Entry 6MWR (X-ray diffraction, 3.30 A resolution); this record covers chains C and D of the 4 polymer chains in the assembly.

[Chain C]
Molecule: G7 Gamma chain T cell receptor
Source organism: Homo sapiens
Sequence (244 residues; numbered 1 to 244; the number before each row is that of its first residue):
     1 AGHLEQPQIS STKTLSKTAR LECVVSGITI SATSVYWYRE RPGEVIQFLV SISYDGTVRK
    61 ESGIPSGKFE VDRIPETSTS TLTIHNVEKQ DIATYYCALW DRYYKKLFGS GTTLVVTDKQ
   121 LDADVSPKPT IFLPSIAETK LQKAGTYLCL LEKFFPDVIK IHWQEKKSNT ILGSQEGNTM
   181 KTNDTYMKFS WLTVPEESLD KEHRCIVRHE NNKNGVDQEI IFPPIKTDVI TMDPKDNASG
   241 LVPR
Unresolved in the structure: 1-2, 225-244
Disulfides: Cys23-Cys97
Small-molecule neighbours: N-acetylglucosamine (NAG; 2-acetamido-2-deoxy-beta-D-glucopyranose): Pro129, Thr130, Ile131, Phe132, Leu133

[Chain D]
Molecule: Delta chain of T cell receptor
Source organism: Homo sapiens
Sequence (236 residues; each row starts with the number of its first residue):
     4 AQKVTQAQSS VSMPVRKAVT LNCLYETSWW SYYIFWYKQL PSKEMIFLIR QGSDEQNAKS
    64 GRYSVNFKKA AKSVALTISA LQLEDSAKYF CALGVRAFLR DWGIRVLIFG KGTRVTVEPR
   124 SQPHTKPSVF VMKNGTNVAC LVKEFYPKDI RINLVSSKKI TEFDPAIVIS PSGKYNAVKL
   184 GKYEDSNSVT CSVQHDNKTV HSTDFEVKTD STDHVKPKET ENTKQPSKSA SGLVPR
Unresolved in the structure: 4, 210-239
Disulfides: Cys26-Cys94
Covalently attached groups: N-acetylglucosamine (NAG) linked to Asn137

[How chain C and chain D interact]
Contacting residue pairs (70):
  Ile9(C) with Lys46(D)
  Ser34(C) with Asp104(D), hydrogen bond (side chain-backbone); Trp105(D); Gly106(D)
  Tyr36(C) with Asp104(D); Trp105(D), hydrogen bond (side chain-backbone); Gly106(D); Ile107(D), hydrogen bond (side chain-backbone); Arg108(D)
  Tyr38(C) with Val109(D); Leu110(D), hydrogen bond (side chain-backbone)
  Glu44(C) with Lys114(D)
  Val45(C) with Phe112(D); Gly113(D)
  Ile46(C) with Phe93(D), hydrophobic; Phe112(D)
  Phe48(C) with Val109(D), hydrophobic
  Ser51(C) with Gly106(D)
  Ser53(C) with Trp105(D)
  Tyr54(C) with Arg103(D); Trp105(D), hydrophobic
  Arg59(C) with Trp105(D); Gly106(D)
  Glu61(C) with Val109(D)
  Tyr96(C) with Gln42(D), hydrogen bond; Lys46(D), hydrogen bond (side chain-backbone); Met48(D), hydrophobic
  Trp100(C) with Phe38(D), hydrophobic; Asp104(D); Arg108(D), hydrogen bond (side chain-backbone); Leu110(D), hydrophobic
  Tyr104(C) with Phe38(D); Phe50(D), hydrophobic; Arg53(D)
  Lys105(C) with Phe38(D); Phe50(D)
  Lys106(C) with Tyr40(D), hydrogen bond (backbone-side chain); Arg108(D), hydrogen bond (side chain-backbone); Leu110(D)
  Phe108(C) with Tyr40(D); Met48(D), hydrophobic; Phe112(D), hydrophobic
  Ser110(C) with Lys46(D)
  Gly111(C) with Lys46(D)
  Thr130(C) with Asn137(D)
  Ile131(C) with Asn137(D), hydrogen bond (backbone-side chain)
  Phe132(C) with Lys136(D); Asn137(D); Asn140(D)
  Leu133(C) with Met135(D)
  Ser135(C) with Val134(D), hydrogen bond (side chain-backbone)
  Ile136(C) with Glu209(D)
  Ala137(C) with Glu209(D)
  Leu148(C) with Val181(D), hydrophobic
  Val158(C) with Lys46(D)
  Gln175(C) with Val171(D); Ile172(D), hydrogen bond (side chain-backbone); Ser173(D); Asn179(D)
  Glu176(C) with Val171(D)
  Gly177(C) with Ala169(D)
  Asn178(C) with Ala169(D)
  Met180(C) with Phe166(D), hydrophobic; Asp167(D)
  Thr182(C) with Phe166(D)
  Phe189(C) with Val181(D); Leu183(D), hydrophobic
  Trp191(C) with Val171(D), hydrophobic; Asn179(D); Val181(D)
Also at the interface, not in a pair above, chain C (43 interface residues in all): Thr94, Gly109, Thr113, Pro134, Glu138
Also at the interface, not in a pair above, chain D (38 interface residues in all): Ser45, Phe133, Ala142, Phe208

[Summary]
The interface between chain C and chain D involves 43 residues on one side and 38 on the other, with 12
hydrogen bonds. Polar pairs include Ser34(C)-Asp104(D), Tyr36(C)-Trp105(D) and Tyr36(C)-Ile107(D). Bound to
chain C: N-acetylglucosamine. Covalently linked N-acetylglucosamine: at Asn137(D).
Here chain C is G7 Gamma chain T cell receptor and chain D is Delta chain of T cell receptor, both from Homo
sapiens. Entry 6MWR (Recognition of MHC-like molecule) was determined by X-ray diffraction.
